1P1K - chains A and B; structure by X-ray diffraction, 2.10 A resolution.

[Chain A (and B)]
Protein: Inositol-3-phosphate synthase
From: Saccharomyces cerevisiae
Notes: EC 5.5.1.4; chain B of this document is another copy of the same molecule, construct and numbering; everything in this record applies to it too
UniProtKB: P11986 (INO1_YEAST); aligned to UniProt positions 1-533 over residues 1-533 (the alignment contains insertions or deletions, so no single offset holds)
Amino-acid sequence (533 residues; each row starts with the number of its first residue):
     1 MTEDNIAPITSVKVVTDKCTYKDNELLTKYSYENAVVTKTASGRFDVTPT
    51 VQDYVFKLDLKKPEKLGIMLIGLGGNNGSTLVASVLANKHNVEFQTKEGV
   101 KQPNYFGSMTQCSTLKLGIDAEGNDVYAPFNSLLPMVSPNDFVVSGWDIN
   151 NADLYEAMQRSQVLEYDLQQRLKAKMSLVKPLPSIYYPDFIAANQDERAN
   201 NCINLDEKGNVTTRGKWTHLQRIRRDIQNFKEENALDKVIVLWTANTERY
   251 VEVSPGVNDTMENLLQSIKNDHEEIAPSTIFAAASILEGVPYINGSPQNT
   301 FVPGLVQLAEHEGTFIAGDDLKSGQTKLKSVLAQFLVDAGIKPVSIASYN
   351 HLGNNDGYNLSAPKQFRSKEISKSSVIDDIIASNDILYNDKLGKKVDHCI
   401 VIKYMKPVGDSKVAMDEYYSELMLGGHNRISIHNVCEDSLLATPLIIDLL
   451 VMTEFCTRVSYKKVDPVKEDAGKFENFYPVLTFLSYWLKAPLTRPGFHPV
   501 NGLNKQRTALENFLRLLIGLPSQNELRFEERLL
Disordered / not traced: 1-8 (chain B: 1-9, 372-375, 465-472)
Swiss-Prot annotation at these positions:
  - binding site (NAD(+)): Gly74, Gly75, Asn76, Asn77, Asp148, Ser184, Ile185, Gln195, Asp196, Arg198, Thr244, Ala245, Asn246, Thr247, Gly295, Ser296, Asp320, Leu321, Ser323, Asn354 and 7 more in UniProt
  - modified residue: Thr48 (Phosphothreonine), Ser177 (Phosphoserine), Ser184 (Phosphoserine), Ser296 (Phosphoserine), Ser368 (Phosphoserine), Ser374 (Phosphoserine)

[How chain A and chain B interact]
Residue-residue contacts (279; chain A residue first):
  Thr10(A) with Gly43(B)
  Ser11(A) with Gly43(B); Arg44(B); Phe45(B), hydrogen bond (backbone-backbone)
  Val12(A) with Phe45(B)
  Lys13(A) with Arg44(B); Phe45(B), hydrogen bond (backbone-backbone); Asp46(B); Val47(B), hydrogen bond (backbone-backbone)
  Val14(A) with Val47(B)
  Val15(A) with Val47(B), hydrogen bond (backbone-backbone); Thr48(B); Pro49(B)
  Tyr30(A) with Asn524(B); Leu526(B); Phe528(B), hydrophobic
  Tyr32(A) with Asn524(B); Leu526(B), hydrophobic; Arg527(B); Phe528(B), hydrogen bond (side chain-backbone); Glu529(B), hydrogen bond
  Glu33(A) with Pro521(B); Asn524(B), hydrogen bond (backbone-side chain)
  Asn34(A) with Ile119(B); Glu529(B), hydrogen bond
  Ala35(A) with Leu117(B); Gly118(B); Ile119(B), hydrogen bond (backbone-backbone)
  Val36(A) with Ile119(B)
  Val37(A) with Leu117(B); Gly118(B); Ile119(B), hydrogen bond (backbone-backbone); Asp120(B); Val126(B), hydrophobic
  Gly43(A) with Thr10(B); Ser11(B)
  Arg44(A) with Ser11(B); Lys13(B)
  Phe45(A) with Ser11(B), hydrogen bond (backbone-backbone); Val12(B); Lys13(B), hydrogen bond (backbone-backbone); Leu117(B), hydrophobic; Val126(B), hydrophobic; Tyr127(B); Ala128(B), hydrophobic
  Asp46(A) with Lys13(B)
  Val47(A) with Lys13(B), hydrogen bond (backbone-backbone); Val14(B); Val15(B), hydrogen bond (backbone-backbone); Leu117(B), hydrophobic; Leu520(B), hydrophobic
  Thr48(A) with Val15(B)
  Pro49(A) with Val14(B), hydrophobic; Val15(B)
  Tyr54(A) with Phe528(B), hydrophobic; Leu532(B), hydrophobic
  Phe56(A) with Phe528(B), hydrophobic
  Ser84(A) with Leu424(B)
  Phe94(A) with Leu424(B); Gly425(B)
  Lys101(A) with Gly425(B), hydrogen bond (side chain-backbone); His427(B)
  Asn104(A) with Met423(B); Leu424(B)
  Tyr105(A) with Met423(B), hydrophobic
  Phe106(A) with Gly340(B); Leu387(B), hydrophobic; Glu421(B); Leu422(B); Met423(B)
  Gly107(A) with Ala339(B); Gly340(B), hydrogen bond (backbone-backbone); Ile341(B)
  Ser108(A) with Ala339(B); Gly340(B)
  Met109(A) with Asp338(B); Ala339(B)
  Gln111(A) with Ile386(B)
  Cys112(A) with Gly340(B); Asn384(B), hydrogen bond (backbone-side chain); Ile386(B), hydrophobic; Leu387(B)
  Ser113(A) with Asp338(B); Asn384(B); Ile386(B)
  Thr114(A) with Ser383(B), hydrogen bond (side chain-backbone); Asn384(B); Ile386(B)
  Leu117(A) with Ala35(B); Val37(B); Phe45(B), hydrophobic
  Gly118(A) with Ala35(B); Val37(B)
  Ile119(A) with Asn34(B); Ala35(B), hydrogen bond (backbone-backbone); Val36(B); Val37(B), hydrogen bond (backbone-backbone)
  Asp120(A) with Val37(B)
  Gly123(A) with Phe497(B)
  Asn124(A) with His498(B), hydrogen bond
  Val126(A) with Val37(B), hydrophobic; Phe45(B), hydrophobic
  Tyr127(A) with Phe45(B); Ser383(B)
  Ala128(A) with Phe45(B), hydrophobic
  Pro129(A) with Ile386(B), hydrophobic
  Leu164(A) with Leu424(B), hydrophobic
  Lys327(A) with Phe335(B); Ala339(B)
  Leu328(A) with Phe335(B), hydrophobic; Ile430(B), hydrophobic
  Val331(A) with Val331(B), hydrophobic; Phe335(B), hydrophobic
  Leu332(A) with Leu328(B), hydrophobic
  Phe335(A) with Lys327(B); Leu328(B), hydrophobic; Leu503(B), hydrophobic
  Asp338(A) with Met109(B); Ser113(B); Arg507(B), salt bridge
  Ala339(A) with Gly107(B); Ser108(B); Met109(B); Lys327(B); Tyr486(B)
  Gly340(A) with Phe106(B); Gly107(B), hydrogen bond (backbone-backbone); Ser108(B); Cys112(B)
  Ile341(A) with Gly107(B); Leu441(B), hydrophobic
  Lys342(A) with Phe106(B)
  Ser383(A) with Thr114(B), hydrogen bond (backbone-side chain); Tyr127(B)
  Asn384(A) with Cys112(B), hydrogen bond (side chain-backbone); Ser113(B); Thr114(B)
  Ile386(A) with Gln111(B); Cys112(B), hydrophobic; Ser113(B); Thr114(B)
  Leu387(A) with Phe106(B), hydrophobic; Cys112(B)
  Leu392(A) with Phe106(B), hydrophobic
  Glu421(A) with Phe106(B)
  Leu422(A) with Phe106(B); Leu440(B), hydrophobic; Leu441(B), hydrophobic
  Met423(A) with Asn104(B); Phe106(B); Leu440(B), hydrophobic; Thr443(B); Pro444(B)
  Leu424(A) with Ser84(B); Ala87(B), hydrophobic; Phe94(B); Asn104(B); Leu164(B), hydrophobic; Leu168(B), hydrophobic
  Gly425(A) with Phe94(B)
  Gly426(A) with Leu440(B)
  His427(A) with Cys436(B)
  Asn428(A) with Asn434(B), hydrogen bond; Val435(B), hydrogen bond (side chain-backbone); Cys436(B)
  Arg429(A) with His433(B); Asn434(B); Val435(B), hydrogen bond (backbone-backbone)
  Ile430(A) with His433(B); Asn434(B)
  Ser431(A) with Ser431(B); Ile432(B); His433(B), hydrogen bond (backbone-backbone)
  Ile432(A) with Ile430(B), hydrophobic; Ser431(B); Ile432(B), hydrophobic
  His433(A) with Arg429(B); Ile430(B); Ser431(B), hydrogen bond (backbone-backbone)
  Asn434(A) with Asn428(B), hydrogen bond; Arg429(B); Ile430(B)
  Val435(A) with Asn428(B), hydrogen bond (backbone-side chain); Arg429(B), hydrogen bond (backbone-backbone)
  Cys436(A) with His427(B); Asn428(B)
  Glu437(A) with Leu422(B); Gly426(B); His427(B)
  Leu440(A) with Met423(B); Gly426(B)
  Leu441(A) with Ile341(B), hydrophobic
  Pro444(A) with Met423(B), hydrophobic
  Tyr461(A) with Leu532(B); Leu533(B), hydrogen bond (side chain-backbone)
  Lys463(A) with Leu533(B)
  Glu475(A) with Leu533(B)
  Asn476(A) with Leu533(B)
  Phe477(A) with Arg531(B); Leu532(B), hydrophobic
  Tyr478(A) with Glu530(B); Arg531(B), hydrogen bond (backbone-backbone); Leu533(B), hydrophobic
  Thr482(A) with Glu530(B); Arg531(B), hydrogen bond
  Phe483(A) with Arg531(B)
  Tyr486(A) with Ala339(B)
  Thr493(A) with Glu530(B)
  Arg494(A) with Glu529(B); Glu530(B), hydrogen bond (side chain-backbone); Leu532(B), hydrogen bond (side chain-backbone); Leu533(B), hydrogen bond (side chain-backbone)
  Gly496(A) with Glu122(B); Asn124(B)
  Phe497(A) with Gly123(B); Asn124(B); Glu529(B); Glu530(B)
  His498(A) with Asn124(B), hydrogen bond (backbone-side chain)
  Val500(A) with Asp125(B); Arg527(B)
  Leu503(A) with Phe335(B), hydrophobic
  Asn504(A) with Asn504(B), hydrogen bond
  Lys505(A) with Tyr127(B), hydrogen bond; Glu525(B)
  Arg507(A) with Asp338(B), salt bridge
  Ala509(A) with Asn524(B); Glu525(B); Leu526(B); Arg531(B)
  Asn512(A) with Gln523(B); Asn524(B)
  Phe513(A) with Leu526(B)
  Leu516(A) with Leu526(B), hydrophobic; Phe528(B), hydrophobic
  Pro521(A) with Glu33(B)
  Ser522(A) with Ser522(B), hydrogen bond
  Asn524(A) with Tyr32(B); Glu33(B), hydrogen bond (side chain-backbone); Thr508(B); Asn512(B), hydrogen bond (backbone-side chain); Ser522(B)
  Glu525(A) with Lys505(B); Thr508(B); Ala509(B)
  Leu526(A) with Tyr30(B); Tyr32(B), hydrophobic; Ala509(B); Asn512(B); Phe513(B); Leu516(B), hydrophobic
  Arg527(A) with Tyr32(B); Val500(B)
  Phe528(A) with Tyr30(B), hydrophobic; Tyr32(B), hydrogen bond (backbone-side chain); Phe56(B), hydrophobic; Phe483(B), hydrophobic; Leu516(B), hydrophobic
  Glu529(A) with Tyr32(B), hydrogen bond; Asn34(B); Phe497(B)
  Glu530(A) with Tyr478(B); Thr482(B); Arg494(B), hydrogen bond (backbone-side chain); Phe497(B)
  Arg531(A) with Phe477(B); Tyr478(B); Thr482(B), hydrogen bond (side chain-backbone); Phe483(B); Ala509(B)
  Leu532(A) with Tyr54(B), hydrophobic; Phe56(B), hydrophobic; Tyr461(B); Phe477(B), hydrophobic; Arg494(B), hydrogen bond (backbone-side chain)
  Leu533(A) with Tyr461(B), hydrogen bond (backbone-side chain); Lys463(B); Tyr478(B), hydrophobic; Arg494(B)
Interface residues without a listed pair, chain A (133 interface residues in all): Ile9, Lys18, Ala87, Asn88, Pro103, Ala121, Glu122, Asp125, Glu165, Leu168, Val337, Thr443, Pro479, Thr508, Gly519, Leu520, Gln523
Interface residues without a listed pair, chain B (126 interface residues in all): Ser42, Pro103, Tyr105, Pro129, Glu165, Leu332, Val337, Lys342, Asp385, Leu392, Asn476, Pro479, Gly496

[Overview]
Chain A and chain B form an interface of 133 and 126 residues respectively; the contacts include 50 hydrogen
bonds and 2 salt bridges. Among the polar pairs are Asp338(A)-Arg507(B), Tyr32(A)-Phe528(B) and
Tyr32(A)-Glu529(B). UniProt lists 27 NAD+-binding residues on chain A.
Chain A and chain B are both Inositol-3-phosphate synthase (Saccharomyces cerevisiae); the structure, Crystal
structure of the 1L-myo-inositol 1-phosphate synthase complexed with NADH in the presence of EDTA, was
determined by X-ray diffraction, deposited together with 1P1F, 1P1H, 1P1I and 1P1J.
